7XFN - chains A and I of the 10 polymer chains in the assembly; structure by electron microscopy, 2.80 A resolution.

# Chain A
Molecule: Histone H3.2
Source organism: Xenopus laevis
UniProtKB: P84233 (H32_XENLA); residues 0-135 here correspond to UniProt positions 1-136 (UniProt number = residue number + 1)
Amino-acid sequence (136 residues; row label = number of the first residue in the row; numbering starts at 0):
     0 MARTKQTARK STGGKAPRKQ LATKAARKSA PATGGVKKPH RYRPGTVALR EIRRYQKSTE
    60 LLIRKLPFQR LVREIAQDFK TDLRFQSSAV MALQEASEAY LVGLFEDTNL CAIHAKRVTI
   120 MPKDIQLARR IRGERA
Disordered / not traced: 0-37, 134-135
UniProt features mapped onto this chain:
  - modified residue: Arg2 (Asymmetric dimethylarginine), Thr3 (Phosphothreonine), Lys4 (Allysine), Gln5 (5-glutamyl dopamine), Thr6 (Phosphothreonine), Arg8 (Citrulline), Lys9 (N6,N6,N6-trimethyllysine), Ser10 (ADP-ribosylserine), Thr11 (Phosphothreonine), Lys14 (N6-(2-hydroxyisobutyryl)lysine), Arg17 (Asymmetric dimethylarginine), Lys18 (N6-(2-hydroxyisobutyryl)lysine), Lys23 (N6-(2-hydroxyisobutyryl)lysine), Arg26 (Citrulline), Lys27 (N6,N6,N6-trimethyllysine), Ser28 (ADP-ribosylserine), Lys36 (N6,N6,N6-trimethyllysine), Lys37 (N6-methyllysine), Tyr41 (Phosphotyrosine), Lys56 (N6,N6,N6-trimethyllysine) and 8 more in UniProt
  - lipidation: Cys110 (S-palmitoyl cysteine)

# Chain I
Molecule: 152-nt DNA strand
Source organism: Xenopus laevis
Sequence (152 nucleotides; numbered -77 to 74; the number before each row is that of its first residue; numbers below 1 keep their minus sign (DA-77 is residue -77)):
   -77 ATGCACAGGA TGTATATATC TGICACGTGC CTGGAGACTA GGGAGTAATC CCCTTGGCGG
   -17 TTAAAACGCG GGGGACAGCG CGTACGTGCG TTTAAGCGGT GCTAGAGCTG TCTACGACCA
    43 ATTGAGCGGC CTCGGCACCG GGATTCTCCA GG
Disordered / not traced: -77 to -71, 73-74

# Interface between chain A and chain I
Residue-residue contacts (22):
  Arg40(A) - DG-8(I)  base contact
  Arg40(A) - DC71(I)  phosphate contact
  Tyr41(A) - DT69(I)  sugar contact
  Tyr41(A) - DC70(I)  sugar contact
  Arg42(A) - DG-5(I)  salt bridge to the phosphate
  Arg42(A) - DC70(I)  phosphate contact
  Pro43(A) - DG-5(I)  phosphate contact
  Thr45(A) - DC70(I)  hydrogen bond to the phosphate
  Arg63(A) - DA-13(I)  salt bridge to the phosphate
  Arg72(A) - DT-23(I)  salt bridge to the phosphate
  Arg83(A) - DT-24(I)  base contact
  Arg83(A) - DT-23(I)  phosphate contact
  Phe84(A) - DT-24(I)  sugar contact
  Phe84(A) - DT-23(I)  hydrogen bond to the phosphate
  Gln85(A) - DT-24(I)  phosphate contact
  Ser86(A) - DT-24(I)  phosphate contact
  Lys115(A) - DA-3(I)  phosphate contact
  Arg116(A) - DA-3(I)  phosphate contact
  Arg116(A) - DC-2(I)  phosphate contact
  Val117(A) - DA-3(I)  hydrogen bond to the phosphate
  Thr118(A) - DA-3(I)  hydrogen bond to the phosphate
  Met120(A) - DC-2(I)  phosphate contact
Interface residues without a listed pair, chain A (17 interface residues in all): Lys122
Interface residues without a listed pair, chain I (12 interface residues in all): DA-14, DG-4

# Overview
17 residues of chain A face 12 of chain I across their interface, with 4 hydrogen bonds and 3 salt bridges.
Polar contacts include Thr45(A)-DC70(I), Phe84(A)-DT-23(I) and Val117(A)-DA-3(I).
Chain A is Histone H3.2 and chain I is a 152-nt DNA strand, both from Xenopus laevis; the structure, Structure
of nucleosome-DI complex (-55I, Apo state), was determined by electron microscopy (same publication as 7XFC,
7XFH, 7XFI, 7XFJ, 7XFL and 7XFM).
